Entry 6D30 (X-ray diffraction, 1.17 A resolution); this record covers chains A and C.

[Chain A]
Molecule: U6 snRNA phosphodiesterase
From: Homo sapiens
Notes: EC 3.1.4.-
UniProt: Q9BQ65 (USB1_HUMAN); residues 79-265 here = UniProt positions 79-265
Chain sequence (191 residues; row label = number of the first residue in the row):
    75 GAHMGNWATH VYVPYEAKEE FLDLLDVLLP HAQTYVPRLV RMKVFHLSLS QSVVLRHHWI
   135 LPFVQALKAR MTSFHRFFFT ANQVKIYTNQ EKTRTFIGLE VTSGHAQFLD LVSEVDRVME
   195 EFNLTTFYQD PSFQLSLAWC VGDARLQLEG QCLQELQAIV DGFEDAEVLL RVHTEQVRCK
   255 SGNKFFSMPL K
Disordered / not traced: 75-77
Differences from the reference sequence: expression tag (75-78); engineered mutation Gln208 (His in Q9BQ65)
Curated features (UniProtKB/Swiss-Prot):
  - active site: His120 (Proton acceptor)
  - binding site (AMP): His120 to Ser122, Tyr202, Asp204 to Phe207, Leu209, Ser210
  - binding site (UMP): Gln164, Tyr202, Ser206, Phe207, Leu209, Ser210
  - mutagenesis: His120 (H120A: Abolishes exoribonuclease activity. Does not restore U6 snRNA processing when expressed in deleted mpn1 yeast cells; when associated with A-208 ...), Ser122 (S122C: Significantly decreases exonuclease activity), Tyr202 (Y202A: Significantly decreases exonuclease activity), Ser210 (S210C: Significantly decreases exonuclease activity)
What the authors report for this chain:
  - binding site for the 2-nt RNA strand (chain C): Met116, Val118, His120, Tyr202
  - catalytic residues: His120
  - contacts within the chain: Ser206-Gln208 (hydrogen bond)
  - conformationally variable residues (side-chain flip): Arg168
  - binding site for the 2-nt RNA strand (chain C): Ser122 (from molecular simulation)
  - mutagenesis - Y202A, H208Q: decreased catalytic activity
  - specificity-determining residues: Ser210 (from molecular simulation)

[Chain C]
Molecule: 2-nt RNA strand
Sequence (2 nucleotides; row label = number of the first residue in the row):
     1 UU

[Interface between chain A and chain C]
Pairs across the interface (19):
  His84(A) - U1(C)  sugar contact
  Met116(A) - U1(C)  sugar contact
  Lys117(A) - U1(C)  base contact
  Val118(A) - U1(C)  hydrogen bond to the base
  His120(A) - U1(C)  hydrogen bond to the sugar
  Ser122(A) - U1(C)  hydrogen bond to the sugar
  Ser122(A) - U2(C)  hydrogen bond to the phosphate
  Tyr161(A) - U2(C)  sugar contact
  Thr162(A) - U2(C)  phosphate contact
  Asn163(A) - U2(C)  phosphate contact
  Phe170(A) - U1(C)  sugar contact
  Phe201(A) - U2(C)  base contact
  Tyr202(A) - U2(C)  stacking on the base
  Asp204(A) - U2(C)  base contact
  Pro205(A) - U2(C)  base contact
  Ser206(A) - U2(C)  hydrogen bond to the base
  Gln208(A) - U2(C)  hydrogen bond to the phosphate
  Ser210(A) - U1(C)  base contact
  Ser210(A) - U2(C)  phosphate contact
Other interface residues (no listed pair), chain A (20 interface residues in all): Phe119, Ser126, Gln164

[In short]
20 residues of chain A and 2 residues of chain C are in contact, with 6 hydrogen bonds and 1 aromatic stacking
contact. Polar pairs include Val118(A)-U1(C), Ser206(A)-U2(C) and His120(A)-U1(C). From the paper: the
catalytic residue His120(A); Y202A and H208Q of chain A reduce catalytic activity.
Chain A is U6 snRNA phosphodiesterase (Homo sapiens) and chain C is a 2-nt RNA strand; the structure,
Structure of human Usb1 with uridine-uridine, inactive H208Q mutant, was determined by X-ray diffraction
together with 6D2Z and 6D31 from the same study.
